Entry 7U53 (electron microscopy, 4.00 A resolution); this record covers chains C and J of the 10 polymer chains in the assembly.

[Chain C]
Protein: Histone H2A type 1
Source organism: Homo sapiens
Reference sequence: P0C0S8 (H2A1_HUMAN); residues 1-129 here correspond to UniProt positions 2-130 (UniProt number = residue number + 1)
Sequence (129 residues; each row starts with the number of its first residue):
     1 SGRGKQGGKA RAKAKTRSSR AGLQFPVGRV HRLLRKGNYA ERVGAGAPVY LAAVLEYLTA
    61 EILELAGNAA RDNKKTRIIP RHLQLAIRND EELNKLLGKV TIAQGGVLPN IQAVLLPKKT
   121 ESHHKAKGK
Unresolved in the structure: 1-10, 119-129
Curated features (UniProtKB/Swiss-Prot):
  - modified residue: Ser1 (N-acetylserine), Arg3 (Citrulline), Lys5 (N6-(2-hydroxyisobutyryl)lysine), Lys9 (N6-(2-hydroxyisobutyryl)lysine), Lys13 (N6-(beta-hydroxybutyryl)lysine), Lys36 (N6-(2-hydroxyisobutyryl)lysine), Lys74 (N6-(2-hydroxyisobutyryl)lysine), Lys75 (N6-(2-hydroxyisobutyryl)lysine), Lys95 (N6-(2-hydroxyisobutyryl)lysine), Lys99 (N6-glutaryllysine), Gln104 (N5-methylglutamine), Lys118 (N6-(2-hydroxyisobutyryl)lysine), Lys119 (N6-crotonyllysine), Thr120 (Phosphothreonine), Lys125 (N6-crotonyllysine)
  - cross-link (Glycyl lysine isopeptide (Lys-Gly)): Lys13 (interchain with G-Cter in ubiquitin), Lys15 (interchain with G-Cter in ubiquitin), Lys119 (interchain with G-Cter in ubiquitin)

[Chain J]
Molecule: 147-nt DNA strand
Sequence (147 nucleotides; numbered 1 to 147; the number before each row is that of its first residue):
     1 ATCGGATGTA TATATCTGAC ACGTGCCTGG AGACTAGGGA GTAATCCCCT TGGCGGTTAA
    61 AACGCGGGGG ACAGCGCGTA CGTGCGTTTA AGCGGTGCTA GAGCTGTCTA CGACCAATTG
   121 AGCGGCCTCG GCACCGGGAT TCTCGAT
Unresolved in the structure: 1-2, 147

[How chain C and chain J interact]
Pairs across the interface - 14 pairs, chain C then chain J:
  Arg11(C) - DT118(J)  sugar contact
  Arg29(C) - DG122(J)  phosphate contact
  Arg29(C) - DC123(J)  salt bridge to the phosphate
  Arg42(C) - DG112(J)  hydrogen bond to the sugar
  Arg42(C) - DA113(J)  phosphate contact
  Val43(C) - DG112(J)  sugar contact
  Val43(C) - DA113(J)  hydrogen bond to the phosphate
  Gly44(C) - DG112(J)  phosphate contact
  Ala45(C) - DG112(J)  hydrogen bond to the phosphate
  Lys75(C) - DC132(J)  phosphate contact
  Thr76(C) - DG131(J)  hydrogen bond to the phosphate
  Thr76(C) - DC132(J)  hydrogen bond to the phosphate
  Arg77(C) - DG131(J)  phosphate contact
  Arg77(C) - DC132(J)  hydrogen bond to the phosphate
Also at the interface, not in a pair above, chain C (11 interface residues in all): His31, Arg35

[In short]
Chain C and chain J form an interface of 11 and 7 residues respectively; the contacts include 6 hydrogen bonds
and 1 salt bridge. Polar contacts include Arg42(C)-DG112(J), Val43(C)-DA113(J) and Ala45(C)-DG112(J).
Chain C is Histone H2A type 1 (Homo sapiens) and chain J is a 147-nt DNA strand; the structure, Nucleosome
core particle with AP-site at SHL0, was determined by electron microscopy together with 7U50, 7U51 and 7U52
from the same study.
